PDB entry 3DTR | X-ray diffraction, 3.10 A resolution | chains L and M of the 3 polymer chains in the assembly

== Chain L ==
Molecule: Reaction center protein L chain
Organism: Rhodobacter sphaeroides
UniProt: P0C0Y8 (RCEL_RHOSH); residues 1-281 here correspond to UniProt positions 2-282 (UniProt number = residue number + 1)
Sequence (281 residues; numbered 1 to 281; the number before each row is that of its first residue):
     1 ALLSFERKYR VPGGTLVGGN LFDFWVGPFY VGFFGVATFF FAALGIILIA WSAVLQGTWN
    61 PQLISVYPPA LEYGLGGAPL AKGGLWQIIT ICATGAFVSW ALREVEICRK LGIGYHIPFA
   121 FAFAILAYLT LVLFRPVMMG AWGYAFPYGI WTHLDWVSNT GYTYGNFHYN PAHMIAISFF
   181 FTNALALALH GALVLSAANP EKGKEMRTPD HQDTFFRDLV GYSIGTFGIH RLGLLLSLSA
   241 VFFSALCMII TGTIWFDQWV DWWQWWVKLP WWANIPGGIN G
Construct notes: engineered mutation Gln212 (Glu213 in P0C0Y8), Phe227 (Leu228 in P0C0Y8)
Ion coordination: bacteriochlorophyll a Mg site 1 near His153 (its only coordinating residue here); bacteriochlorophyll a Mg site 2 near His173 (its only coordinating residue here); Fe ion: His190, His230 (shared with His219(M), Glu234(M), His266(M) of chain M)
Residues lining bound ligands:
  - bacteriochlorophyll a (BCL), molecule 1: Ile46, Tyr128, Leu131, Phe146, Ile150, His153, Leu154, Trp156, Val157
  - bacteriochlorophyll a (BCL), molecule 2: Phe97, Phe121, Ala124, Ile125, Ala127, Tyr128, Leu131, Trp156, Val157, Ser158, Thr160, Gly161, Tyr162, Asn166, Phe167, His168, His173, Ala176, Ile177, Phe180, Phe181, Val241, Ser244, Ala245, Cys247, Met248
  - bacteriochlorophyll a (BCL), molecule 3: Val157, Tyr162, His168, Phe181
  - bacteriochlorophyll a (BCL), molecule 4: His168, His173, Met174, Ile177, Ser178, Phe181, Thr182, Leu185
  - bacteriopheophytin a (BPH), molecule 1: Phe41, Ala42, Gly45, Ile49, Ile89, Cys92, Ala93, Ala96, Phe97, Trp100, Glu104, Ile117, Ala120, Phe121, Phe123, Ala124, Tyr128, Phe146, Tyr148, Gly149, Ile150, His153, Phe180, Ser237, Leu238, Val241
  - bacteriopheophytin a (BPH), molecule 2: Phe181, Ala184, Leu185, Ala188, Leu189, Phe216, Leu219, Val220
  - ubiquinone-10 (U10), molecule 1: Phe29, Tyr30, Val31, Gly35, Thr38, Phe39, Trp100, Arg103
  - ubiquinone-10 (U10), molecule 2: Pro171, Ile175, Ser178, Phe179, Thr182, Leu189, Leu193, Phe216, Tyr222, Ser223, Ile224, Gly225, Ile229, Leu232, Leu236, Phe243, Leu246, Ile250, Ile254, Trp259, Trp262

== Chain M ==
Molecule: Reaction center protein M chain
Organism: Rhodobacter sphaeroides
UniProt: P0C0Y9 (RCEM_RHOSH); residues 1-307 here correspond to UniProt positions 2-308 (UniProt number = residue number + 1)
Sequence (314 residues; numbered 1 to 314; the number before each row is that of its first residue):
     1 AEYQNIFSQV QVRGPADLGM TEDVNLANRS GVGPFSTLLG WFGNAQLGPI YLGSLGVLSL
    61 FSGLMWFFTI GIWFWYQAGW NPAVFLRDLF FFSLEPPAPE YGLSFAAPLK EGGLWLIASF
   121 FMFVAVWSWW GRTYLRAQAL GMGKHTAWAF LSAIWLWMVL GFIRPILMGS WSEAVPYGIF
   181 SHLDWTNNFS LVHGNLFYNP FHGLSIAFLY GSALLFAMHG ATILAVSRFG GERELEQIAD
   241 RGTAAERAAL FWRWTMGFNA TMEGIHRWAI WMAVLVTLTG GIGILLSGTV VDNWYVWGQN
   301 HGMAPLNHHH HHHH
Not modelled in the structure: 1-4, 303-314
Construct notes: expression tag (308-314)
Curated features (UniProtKB/Swiss-Prot):
  - binding site ((7R,8Z)-bacteriochlorophyll b): His182, His202
  - binding site (Fe cation): His219, Glu234, His266
  - binding site (a ubiquinone): Trp252
Ion coordination: bacteriochlorophyll a Mg site 1 near His182 (its only coordinating residue here); bacteriochlorophyll a Mg site 2 near His202 (its only coordinating residue here); Fe ion: His219, Glu234, His266 (shared with His190(L), His230(L) of chain L)
Residues lining bound ligands:
  - bacteriochlorophyll a (BCL), molecule 1: Trp66, Phe67, Leu89, Met122, Trp157, Leu160, Val175, Ile179, His182, Leu183, Trp185, Thr186
  - bacteriochlorophyll a (BCL), molecule 2: Trp66, Met122, Val126, Ala153, Leu156, Trp157, Leu160, Trp185, Thr186, Asn187, Phe189, Ser190, Asn195, Leu196, Phe197, His202, Ser205, Ile206, Leu209, Tyr210, Val276, Thr277, Gly280, Gly281, Ile284
  - bacteriochlorophyll a (BCL), molecule 3: Phe197, Gly203, Ile206, Ala207, Tyr210, Gly211, Leu214
  - bacteriopheophytin a (BPH), molecule 1: Ser59, Leu60, Gly63, Leu64, Phe67, Ala125, Val126, Trp129, Thr133, Thr146, Ala149, Phe150, Ser152, Ala153, Ala273, Val274, Thr277
  - bacteriopheophytin a (BPH), molecule 2: Tyr210, Ala213, Leu214, Ala217, Met218, Trp252, Thr255, Met256
  - speroidenone (SPN): Trp66, Phe67, Phe68, Ile70, Gly71, Ile72, Phe74, Trp75, Phe85, Leu89, Phe105, Trp115, Leu116, Ser119, Phe120, Met122, Phe123, Trp157, Met158, Leu160, Gly161, Phe162, Trp171, Val175, Tyr177, Gly178, Ile179, His182
  - ubiquinone-10 (U10): Leu214, Leu215, Met218, His219, Thr222, Ile223, Ala245, Ala248, Ala249, Trp252, Met256, Phe258, Asn259, Ala260, Thr261, Met262, Ile265, Trp268, Met272

== How chain L and chain M interact ==
Pairs across the interface - 199 pairs, chain L then chain M:
  Ala1(L) - Arg253(M)  hydrogen bond (backbone-side chain)
  Leu3(L) - Leu250(M)  hydrophobic
  Leu3(L) - Arg253(M)
  Leu3(L) - Asn259(M)
  Phe5(L) - Arg241(M)
  Phe5(L) - Glu246(M)
  Glu6(L) - Leu250(M)
  Glu6(L) - Arg253(M)  salt bridge
  Glu6(L) - Trp254(M)  hydrogen bond
  Lys8(L) - Glu246(M)  salt bridge
  Tyr9(L) - Thr243(M)  hydrogen bond
  Tyr9(L) - Glu246(M)  hydrogen bond
  Tyr9(L) - Arg247(M)
  Tyr9(L) - Leu250(M)  hydrophobic
  Tyr9(L) - Trp254(M)
  Arg10(L) - Arg253(M)
  Arg10(L) - Trp254(M)
  Trp25(L) - Trp254(M)
  Pro28(L) - Arg253(M)
  Pro28(L) - Trp254(M)
  Pro28(L) - Gly257(M)
  Phe29(L) - Trp254(M)
  Phe29(L) - Thr255(M)
  Phe29(L) - Met256(M)
  Tyr30(L) - Trp254(M)  hydrogen bond (backbone-backbone)
  Trp100(L) - Thr255(M)
  Arg103(L) - Trp254(M)  hydrogen bond (side chain-backbone)
  Arg103(L) - Thr255(M)  hydrogen bond (side chain-backbone)
  Glu104(L) - Phe251(M)
  Glu104(L) - Thr255(M)
  Ile107(L) - Phe251(M)  hydrophobic
  Ile107(L) - Thr255(M)
  Cys108(L) - Phe251(M)  hydrophobic
  Lys110(L) - Trp254(M)
  Leu111(L) - Arg247(M)  hydrogen bond (backbone-side chain)
  Leu111(L) - Phe251(M)  hydrophobic
  Leu111(L) - Trp254(M)  hydrophobic
  Gly112(L) - Arg228(M)  hydrogen bond (backbone-side chain)
  Ile113(L) - Ala225(M)
  Ile113(L) - Val226(M)  hydrophobic
  Ile113(L) - Arg228(M)
  Ile113(L) - Phe251(M)  hydrophobic
  Gly114(L) - Ala225(M)  hydrogen bond (backbone-backbone)
  Gly114(L) - Arg228(M)
  His116(L) - Ala221(M)
  His116(L) - Leu224(M)
  His116(L) - Ala225(M)
  Ile117(L) - Ala221(M)
  Ile117(L) - Thr222(M)
  Ile117(L) - Phe251(M)  hydrophobic
  Ile117(L) - Trp252(M)  hydrophobic
  Trp151(L) - Phe197(M)
  Leu154(L) - Phe197(M)
  Val157(L) - Phe197(M)  hydrophobic
  Tyr162(L) - Asn187(M)  hydrogen bond
  Tyr162(L) - Leu191(M)
  Asn166(L) - Leu183(M)
  Asn166(L) - Asp184(M)
  Asn166(L) - Asn187(M)
  His168(L) - Leu183(M)  hydrogen bond (side chain-backbone)
  His168(L) - Thr186(M)
  His168(L) - Asn187(M)
  Tyr169(L) - Phe180(M)
  Tyr169(L) - Asp184(M)  hydrogen bond
  Met174(L) - Phe180(M)  hydrophobic
  Met174(L) - Leu183(M)  hydrophobic
  Phe180(L) - Ala213(M)  hydrophobic
  Asn183(L) - Ser212(M)  hydrogen bond (side chain-backbone)
  Asn183(L) - Ala213(M)
  Asn183(L) - Phe216(M)
  Ala184(L) - Ala273(M)
  Ala186(L) - Phe216(M)
  Leu187(L) - Ser212(M)
  Leu187(L) - Phe216(M)  hydrophobic
  Ala188(L) - Ala273(M)
  His190(L) - His219(M)  hydrogen bond
  His190(L) - Glu234(M)  salt bridge
  His190(L) - His266(M)  hydrogen bond
  Ala192(L) - His145(M)
  Ala192(L) - Thr146(M)
  Val194(L) - Glu234(M)
  Val194(L) - Leu235(M)
  Val194(L) - His266(M)
  Leu195(L) - His145(M)
  Leu195(L) - Glu263(M)
  Leu195(L) - His266(M)
  Leu195(L) - Arg267(M)
  Ser196(L) - Met142(M)
  Ser196(L) - Gly143(M)  hydrogen bond (backbone-backbone)
  Ser196(L) - His145(M)
  Ala197(L) - Leu235(M)  hydrophobic
  Ala198(L) - Leu235(M)
  Ala198(L) - Ile238(M)  hydrophobic
  Asn199(L) - Gly143(M)
  Asn199(L) - His145(M)
  Asn199(L) - Glu263(M)  hydrogen bond
  Asn199(L) - Arg267(M)
  Pro200(L) - Gly141(M)
  Pro200(L) - Gly143(M)
  Glu201(L) - Gln138(M)
  Glu201(L) - Gly141(M)  hydrogen bond (backbone-backbone)
  Glu201(L) - Met142(M)
  Glu201(L) - Lys144(M)  salt bridge
  Met206(L) - Leu235(M)
  Arg207(L) - Glu22(M)  salt bridge
  Arg207(L) - Leu140(M)  hydrogen bond (side chain-backbone)
  Arg207(L) - Gly141(M)
  Arg207(L) - Met142(M)
  Thr208(L) - Leu235(M)
  Pro209(L) - Leu235(M)
  Asp210(L) - Met20(M)
  His211(L) - Met20(M)
  His211(L) - Glu22(M)  salt bridge
  His211(L) - Met142(M)
  Gln212(L) - Met142(M)
  Gln212(L) - Leu235(M)
  Thr214(L) - Gly19(M)
  Thr214(L) - Met20(M)  hydrogen bond (side chain-backbone)
  Thr214(L) - Arg29(M)
  Phe215(L) - Thr133(M)
  Phe215(L) - Arg136(M)
  Phe215(L) - Ala137(M)
  Phe215(L) - Leu140(M)  hydrophobic
  Phe215(L) - Met142(M)  hydrophobic
  Phe215(L) - Thr146(M)
  Arg217(L) - Asn44(M)  hydrogen bond
  Arg217(L) - Gln46(M)
  Arg217(L) - Gly48(M)
  Arg217(L) - Pro49(M)
  Arg217(L) - Ile50(M)
  Arg217(L) - Tyr51(M)
  Asp218(L) - Val24(M)
  Asp218(L) - Arg29(M)  salt bridge
  Asp218(L) - Ile50(M)
  Asp218(L) - Tyr51(M)  hydrogen bond (backbone-backbone)
  Asp218(L) - Arg132(M)  hydrogen bond (backbone-side chain)
  Asp218(L) - Arg136(M)
  Leu219(L) - Ile50(M)
  Leu219(L) - Trp129(M)
  Leu219(L) - Arg132(M)  hydrogen bond (backbone-side chain)
  Leu219(L) - Thr133(M)
  Val220(L) - Ile50(M)
  Gly221(L) - Gly48(M)  hydrogen bond (backbone-backbone)
  Gly221(L) - Pro49(M)
  Gly221(L) - Ile50(M)
  Tyr222(L) - Leu39(M)  hydrophobic
  Tyr222(L) - Asn44(M)  hydrogen bond (side chain-backbone)
  Tyr222(L) - Gln46(M)
  Tyr222(L) - Leu47(M)  hydrophobic
  Ser223(L) - Asn44(M)
  Ile224(L) - Phe42(M)  hydrophobic
  Ile224(L) - Gly43(M)
  Ile224(L) - Asn44(M)  hydrogen bond (backbone-backbone)
  Thr226(L) - Glu232(M)
  Phe227(L) - Leu224(M)  hydrophobic
  Phe227(L) - Ser227(M)
  Phe227(L) - Glu232(M)
  Gly228(L) - Phe42(M)
  Ile229(L) - Phe216(M)
  His230(L) - His219(M)  hydrogen bond
  His230(L) - Gly220(M)
  His230(L) - Ile223(M)
  His230(L) - Glu234(M)  salt bridge
  Arg231(L) - Ile6(M)  hydrogen bond (side chain-backbone)
  Arg231(L) - Phe7(M)
  Arg231(L) - Ser8(M)  hydrogen bond
  Arg231(L) - Trp41(M)  hydrogen bond (side chain-backbone)
  Arg231(L) - Phe42(M)  hydrogen bond (side chain-backbone)
  Leu232(L) - Phe42(M)  hydrophobic
  Gly233(L) - Phe216(M)
  Leu234(L) - Ile6(M)  hydrophobic
  Leu234(L) - Ala221(M)  hydrophobic
  Leu234(L) - Leu224(M)  hydrophobic
  Leu235(L) - Phe42(M)  hydrophobic
  Ser237(L) - Ala213(M)  hydrogen bond (side chain-backbone)
  Ser237(L) - Phe216(M)
  Ser237(L) - Ala217(M)  hydrogen bond (side chain-backbone)
  Trp263(L) - Phe180(M)  hydrophobic
  Trp266(L) - Leu86(M)  hydrogen bond (side chain-backbone)
  Trp266(L) - Arg87(M)  hydrogen bond (side chain-backbone)
  Val267(L) - Arg87(M)
  Val267(L) - Asp88(M)
  Trp272(L) - Ala83(M)
  Trp272(L) - Leu86(M)  hydrophobic
  Trp272(L) - Arg87(M)  hydrogen bond (backbone-side chain)
  Ala273(L) - Arg87(M)
  Ile275(L) - Asn81(M)
  Ile275(L) - Ala83(M)  hydrophobic
  Ile275(L) - Arg87(M)  hydrogen bond (backbone-side chain)
  Pro276(L) - Val84(M)
  Gly277(L) - Arg87(M)  hydrogen bond (backbone-side chain)
  Gly278(L) - Gln77(M)
  Gly278(L) - Val84(M)
  Gly278(L) - Asp88(M)
  Ile279(L) - Asp88(M)  hydrogen bond (backbone-side chain)
  Ile279(L) - Phe91(M)  hydrophobic
  Ile279(L) - Phe92(M)  hydrophobic
  Asn280(L) - Asp88(M)  hydrogen bond (backbone-side chain)
  Asn280(L) - Phe91(M)
Interface residues without a listed pair, chain L (97 interface residues in all): Leu2, Asp155, Ser158, Phe181, Leu189, Gly191, Leu193, Lys204, Asp213, Gly225, Gly281
Interface residues without a listed pair, chain M (97 interface residues in all): Asn5, Ala78, Phe90, Ala149, Tyr198, Leu209, Leu215, Met218, Phe229, Ala239, Ala249, Ala269, Ile270, Met272

== In short ==
The chain L/chain M interface involves 97 residues from each chain, with 42 hydrogen bonds and 8 salt bridges.
Polar pairs include Glu6(L)-Arg253(M), Lys8(L)-Glu246(M) and His190(L)-Glu234(M).
Here chain L is Reaction center protein L chain and chain M is Reaction center protein M chain, both from
Rhodobacter sphaeroides. Entry 3DTR (E(L212)Q, L(L227)F double mutant structure of photosynthetic reaction
center from Rhodobacter sphaeroides) was determined by X-ray diffraction.
